PDB entry 6RFS | electron microscopy, 4.04 A resolution (low resolution: residue-level contacts below are approximate; hydrogen-bond / salt-bridge calls are withheld) | chains U and W of the 41 polymer chains in the assembly

[Chain U]
Name: Subunit NUPM of NADH:Ubiquinone Oxidoreductase (Complex I)
Source organism: Yarrowia lipolytica
Reference sequence: A0A371C2D0 (A0A371C2D0_YARLL); residue numbers follow UniProt; this construct covers 1-172
Sequence (172 residues; numbered 1 to 172; the number before each row is that of its first residue):
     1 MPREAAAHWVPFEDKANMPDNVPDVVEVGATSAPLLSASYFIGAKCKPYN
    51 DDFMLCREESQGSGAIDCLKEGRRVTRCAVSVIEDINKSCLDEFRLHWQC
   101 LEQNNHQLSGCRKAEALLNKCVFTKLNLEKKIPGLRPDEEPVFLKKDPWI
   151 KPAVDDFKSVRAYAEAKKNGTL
Disordered / not traced: 1
Disulfide bonds: Cys46-Cys78, Cys56-Cys68, Cys90-Cys121, Cys100-Cys111

[Chain W]
Name: Subunit NB6M of NADH:Ubiquinone Oxidoreductase (Complex I)
Source organism: Yarrowia lipolytica
Reference sequence: A0A1H6PPE5 (A0A1H6PPE5_YARLL); residues 1-123 here = UniProt positions 1-123
Sequence (123 residues; each row starts with the number of its first residue):
     1 MPSVGQDLPPVGGYEPVQWRRNLPARGFRPLVYLAALCGICGYGFYRALG
    51 GIQERRELKREKLWARIYLMPLLQAEEDRQTVRRSIAQLEREKEIMKGTG
   101 FDVDKSVYNDGKFHAPALMIPPK
Disordered / not traced: 1, 123

[Interface between chain U and chain W]
Pairs across the interface - 65 pairs, chain U then chain W:
  Phe12(U) with Arg84(W)
  Glu13(U) with Arg84(W)
  Asp14(U) with Arg83(W); Arg84(W); Ala87(W); Arg91(W)
  Ala16(U) with Arg83(W); Ala87(W)
  Asn17(U) with Arg83(W)
  Met18(U) with Arg79(W); Arg83(W)
  Val25(U) with Arg79(W)
  Glu27(U) with Arg79(W)
  Val28(U) with Leu72(W)
  Leu35(U) with Leu69(W)
  Ser39(U) with Ala65(W); Tyr68(W); Leu69(W)
  Tyr40(U) with Glu61(W); Trp64(W); Tyr68(W)
  Ile42(U) with Leu69(W); Leu72(W)
  Gly43(U) with Tyr68(W)
  Asn50(U) with Pro71(W)
  Phe53(U) with Pro71(W); Gln74(W); Ala75(W)
  Met54(U) with Pro71(W)
  Arg57(U) with Gln74(W)
  Gln61(U) with Lys112(W)
  Gly62(U) with Lys112(W); Phe113(W)
  Ser63(U) with Lys112(W); Phe113(W)
  Ala65(U) with Asp78(W); Val82(W); Phe113(W)
  Ile66(U) with Phe113(W)
  Leu69(U) with Arg79(W)
  Gly72(U) with Ala75(W)
  Thr76(U) with Leu72(W); Ala75(W)
  Ala79(U) with Leu72(W)
  Leu108(U) with Glu61(W)
  Arg112(U) with Glu61(W)
  Glu115(U) with Glu61(W)
  Lys131(U) with Tyr68(W)
  Ile132(U) with Trp64(W)
  Pro133(U) with Trp64(W); Tyr68(W)
  Leu135(U) with Arg60(W)
  Glu140(U) with Glu57(W)
  Val142(U) with Glu54(W); Glu57(W); Leu58(W); Glu61(W)
  Phe143(U) with Glu61(W)
  Lys145(U) with Glu54(W)
  Pro148(U) with Glu54(W)
  Trp149(U) with Tyr46(W); Gly50(W); Glu54(W)
  Ile150(U) with Arg55(W); Leu58(W)
Also at the interface, not in a pair above, chain U (46 interface residues in all): Leu36, Val75, Ser109, Gly134, Glu139
Also at the interface, not in a pair above, chain W (31 interface residues in all): Arg47, Gly51, Lys62, Met70, Gln88, Met119

[In short]
46 residues of chain U and 31 residues of chain W are in contact.
Here chain U is Subunit NUPM of NADH:Ubiquinone Oxidoreductase (Complex I) and chain W is Subunit NB6M of
NADH:Ubiquinone Oxidoreductase (Complex I), both from Yarrowia lipolytica. Entry 6RFS (Cryo-EM structure of a
respiratory complex I mutant lacking NDUFS4) was determined by electron microscopy, deposited together with
6RFQ and 6RFR.
